PDB entry 4RZ4 | X-ray diffraction, 1.75 A resolution | chains C and H of the 10 polymer chains in the assembly

[Chain C (and H)]
Molecule: Fructose-6-phosphate aldolase 1
From: Escherichia coli
Notes: EC 4.1.2.-; chain H of this document is another copy of the same molecule, construct and numbering; everything in this record applies to it too
UniProt: P78055 (FSAA_ECOLI); residue numbers follow UniProt; this construct covers 2-220
Amino-acid sequence (226 residues; each row starts with the number of its first residue; numbers below 1 keep their minus sign (Met-5 is residue -5)):
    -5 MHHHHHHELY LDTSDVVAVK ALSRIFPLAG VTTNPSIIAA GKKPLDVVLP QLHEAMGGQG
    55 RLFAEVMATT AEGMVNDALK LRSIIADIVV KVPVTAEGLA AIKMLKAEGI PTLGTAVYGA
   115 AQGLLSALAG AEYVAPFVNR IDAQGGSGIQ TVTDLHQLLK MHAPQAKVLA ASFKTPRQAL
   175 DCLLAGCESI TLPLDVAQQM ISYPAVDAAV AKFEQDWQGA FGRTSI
Unresolved in the structure: -5 to 0
Construct notes: expression tag (-5 to 1); engineered mutation Glu59 (Gln in P78055), Phe131 (Tyr in P78055)
UniProt features mapped onto this chain:
  - active site: Lys85 (Schiff-base intermediate with substrate)
  - mutagenesis: Lys85 (K85R: Loss of activity)

[Interface between chain C and chain H]
Pairs across the interface - 27 pairs, chain C then chain H:
  Asn133(C) with Thr169(H), hydrogen bond
  Asp136(C) with Thr169(H); Pro170(H); Arg171(H)
  Ala137(C) with Thr169(H); Pro170(H); Gln193(H); Tyr197(H)
  Gln138(C) with Tyr197(H); Pro198(H)
  Gly139(C) with Tyr197(H)
  Gly140(C) with Arg171(H), hydrogen bond (backbone-side chain)
  Ser141(C) with Arg171(H)
  Lys168(C) with Lys168(H)
  Thr169(C) with Asn133(H), hydrogen bond; Asp136(H); Gln172(H)
  Pro170(C) with Ala137(H)
  Arg171(C) with Asp136(H); Gly140(H), hydrogen bond (side chain-backbone); Ser141(H)
  Gln172(C) with Thr169(H)
  Gln193(C) with Ala137(H)
  Tyr197(C) with Ala137(H); Gln138(H); Gly139(H)
  Pro198(C) with Gln138(H)

[Summary]
The chain C/chain H interface involves 15 residues from each chain, with 4 hydrogen bonds. Polar contacts
include Asn133(C)-Thr169(H) and Gly140(C)-Arg171(H). Curated annotation (UniProt) lists active-site residue
Lys85(C) and one mutagenesis site on chain C.
Both chains are Fructose-6-phosphate aldolase 1 (Escherichia coli). Entry 4RZ4 (Fructose-6-phosphate aldolase
Q59E Y131F from E.coli) was determined by X-ray diffraction (same publication as 4RXF, 4RXG, 4RZ5, 4RZ6 and
4S1F).
